Entry 4Y8D (X-ray diffraction, 2.10 A resolution); this record covers chains A and C.

[Chain A]
Molecule: Cyclin-G-associated kinase
Organism: Homo sapiens
Notes: EC 2.7.11.1
UniProt: O14976 (GAK_HUMAN); residue numbers follow UniProt; this construct covers 14-351
Amino-acid sequence (340 residues; numbered 12 to 351; the number before each row is that of its first residue):
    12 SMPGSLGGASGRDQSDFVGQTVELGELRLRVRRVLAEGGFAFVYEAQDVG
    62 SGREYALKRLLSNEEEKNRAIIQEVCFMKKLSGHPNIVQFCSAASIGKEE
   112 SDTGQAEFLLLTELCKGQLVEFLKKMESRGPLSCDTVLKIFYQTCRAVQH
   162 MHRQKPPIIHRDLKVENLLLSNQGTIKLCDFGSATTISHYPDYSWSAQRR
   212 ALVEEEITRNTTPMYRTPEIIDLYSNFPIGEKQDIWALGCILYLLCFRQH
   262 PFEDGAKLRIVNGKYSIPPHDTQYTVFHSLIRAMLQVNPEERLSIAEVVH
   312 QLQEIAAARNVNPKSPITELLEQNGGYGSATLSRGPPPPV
Unresolved in the structure: 12-26, 203-234, 264-276, 334-351
Sequence notes: expression tag (12-13)
Residues lining bound ligands: 49J (2-methoxy-4-[3-(morpholin-4-yl)[1,2]thiazolo[4,3-b]pyridin-6-yl]aniline): R44, L46, V54, A67, K69, M89, V99, T123, E124, L125, C126, K127, G128, Q129, L180, C190
What the authors report for this chain:
  - binding site for 49J: R44, L46, C126

[Chain C]
Molecule: nanobody
Organism: Lama glama
Notes: antibody fragment or engineered binder
Amino-acid sequence (140 residues; row label = number of the first residue in the row):
     1 QVQLQESGGGSVQAGGSLRLSCGASEYTSRMGWFRQAPGAEREGVACIHR
    51 QSNLSYYSDSVRGRFTISQDNAKTTAFLLMSSLKPEDTAIYYCATTTDCA
   101 AFVERATAITAGQGTQVTVSSAAAYPYDVPDYGSHHHHHH
Unresolved in the structure: 121-140
Disulfide bonds: C22-C93, C47-C99

[Chain A / chain C interface]
Contacting residue pairs (29; chain A residue first):
  S290(A) - S52(C)
  S290(A) - L54(C)
  L291(A) - L54(C)  hydrophobic
  A294(A) - S52(C)
  Q297(A) - Q51(C)
  E301(A) - R30(C)  hydrogen bond (backbone-side chain)
  E302(A) - Y27(C)  hydrogen bond
  E302(A) - S29(C)
  E302(A) - R30(C)  hydrogen bond (backbone-side chain)
  E302(A) - H49(C)  salt bridge
  E302(A) - Q51(C)
  R303(A) - R30(C)  hydrogen bond (backbone-side chain)
  L304(A) - R30(C)
  L304(A) - H49(C)
  L304(A) - L54(C)  hydrophobic
  L304(A) - Y56(C)
  S305(A) - D98(C)  hydrogen bond
  A307(A) - A100(C)
  E308(A) - R30(C)  salt bridge
  E308(A) - Y56(C)  hydrogen bond (backbone-side chain)
  E308(A) - D98(C)
  E308(A) - C99(C)  hydrogen bond (side chain-backbone)
  E308(A) - A100(C)
  H311(A) - Y56(C)
  H311(A) - Y57(C)
  Q312(A) - L54(C)
  Q312(A) - S55(C)  hydrogen bond (side chain-backbone)
  Q312(A) - Y56(C)
  E315(A) - R62(C)  salt bridge

[In short]
The chain A/chain C interface involves 14 residues from each chain; the contacts include 8 hydrogen bonds and
3 salt bridges. Among the polar pairs are E302(A)-H49(C), E308(A)-R30(C) and E315(A)-R62(C). Ligands of chain
A: compound 49J. From the paper: a binding site for 49J at R44(A), L46(A) and C126(A).
Here chain A is Cyclin-G-associated kinase (Homo sapiens) and chain C is nanobody (Lama glama). Entry 4Y8D
(Crystal structure of Cyclin-G associated kinase (GAK) complexed with selective 12i inhibitor) was determined
by X-ray diffraction.
